7ZMB - chains 2 and X of the 43 polymer chains in the assembly; structure by electron microscopy, 2.75 A resolution.

Chain 2:
Protein: NADH dehydrogenase subunit 2
Source organism: Chaetomium thermophilum var. thermophilum DSM 1495
UniProt: G1DJ98 (G1DJ98_CHATD); numbering as in UniProt (aligned over 1-571)
Sequence (571 residues; numbered 1 to 571; the number before each row is that of its first residue):
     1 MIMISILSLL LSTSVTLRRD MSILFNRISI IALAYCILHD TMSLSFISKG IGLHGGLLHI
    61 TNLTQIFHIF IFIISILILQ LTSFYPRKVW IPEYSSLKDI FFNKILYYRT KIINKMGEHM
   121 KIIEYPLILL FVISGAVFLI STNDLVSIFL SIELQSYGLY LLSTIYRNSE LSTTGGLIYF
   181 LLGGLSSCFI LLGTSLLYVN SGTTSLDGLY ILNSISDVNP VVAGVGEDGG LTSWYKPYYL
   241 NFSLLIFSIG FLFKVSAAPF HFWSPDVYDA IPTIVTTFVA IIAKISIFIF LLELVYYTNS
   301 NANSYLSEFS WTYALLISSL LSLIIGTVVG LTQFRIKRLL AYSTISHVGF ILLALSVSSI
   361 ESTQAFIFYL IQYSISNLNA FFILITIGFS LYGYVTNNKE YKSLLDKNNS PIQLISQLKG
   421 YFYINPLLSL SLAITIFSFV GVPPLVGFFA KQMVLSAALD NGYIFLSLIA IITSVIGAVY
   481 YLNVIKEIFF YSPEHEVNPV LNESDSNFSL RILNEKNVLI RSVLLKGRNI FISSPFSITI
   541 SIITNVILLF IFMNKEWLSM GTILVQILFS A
Disordered / not traced: 220-232
Ligand contacts:
  - 1,2-Distearoyl-sn-glycerophosphoethanolamine (3PE), molecule 1: Pro259, Phe262, Ile317, Leu321, Ile325
  - 1,2-Distearoyl-sn-glycerophosphoethanolamine (3PE), molecule 2: Leu320, Ile324, Ile469
  - 1,2-Distearoyl-sn-glycerophosphoethanolamine (3PE), molecule 3: Phe422, Pro426, Leu427, Leu430
  - Lauryl Maltose Neopentyl Glycol (LMN): Thr41, Met42, Leu44, Ser45, Phe46, Ile47, Asn62, Ile66, Ile69, Phe70, Ile371, Met553, Glu556, Trp557, Ser559, Met560, Ile563, Leu564, Ile567
  - 1,2-diacyl-sn-glycero-3-phosphocholine (PC1), molecule 1: Ala34, Ile37, Leu38, Thr41, Ile76
  - 1,2-diacyl-sn-glycero-3-phosphocholine (PC1), molecule 2: Leu331, Ile472, Val475, Ile476, Val479, Asn483, Lys486, Tyr491
From the paper describing this entry:
  - conformationally variable residues (side-chain flip): Glu153

Chain X:
Protein: NADH-ubiquinone oxidoreductase-like protein
Source organism: Chaetomium thermophilum var. thermophilum DSM 1495
UniProt: G0S0S8 (G0S0S8_CHATD); residues 1-191 here = UniProt positions 1-191
Sequence (191 residues; each row starts with the number of its first residue):
     1 MSNTPTQTYQ FPSKTVKTDY PLIDNDPHFT RVIRYARPSD YAHGLAAAAA GPAALWLMER
    61 ISPSQVGRGG FAKAMRLAGF IGLAGGFLYF YQRSILRFYG MSENAREVEM DMREMTDRVK
   121 AGLPLYGESR LSPAMQGVAA RQSRYSALFF GVMPWFNFVN HNQHGVDTAK YYQQAERELE
   181 AERLAREQAQ Q
Disordered / not traced: 1-2, 190-191

Chain 2 / chain X interface:
Contacting residue pairs (101):
  Met1(2) - Ile81(X)  hydrophobic
  Met1(2) - Gly85(X)
  Met1(2) - Leu88(X)  hydrophobic
  Met1(2) - Phe150(X)  hydrogen bond (backbone-backbone)
  Met1(2) - Gly151(X)  hydrogen bond (backbone-backbone)
  Met1(2) - Val152(X)  hydrogen bond (backbone-backbone)
  Ile2(2) - Gly151(X)  hydrogen bond (backbone-backbone)
  Ile2(2) - Val152(X)
  Met3(2) - Val152(X)  hydrogen bond (backbone-backbone)
  Met3(2) - Met153(X)  hydrophobic
  Ile4(2) - Leu88(X)  hydrophobic
  Ile4(2) - Pro154(X)  hydrophobic
  Ser8(2) - Leu77(X)
  Ser8(2) - Phe80(X)
  Leu9(2) - Leu77(X)  hydrophobic
  Ser12(2) - Lys73(X)  hydrogen bond (backbone-side chain)
  Ser12(2) - Leu77(X)
  Val15(2) - Lys73(X)
  Thr16(2) - Lys73(X)
  Arg18(2) - Val66(X)
  Arg18(2) - Gly67(X)
  Arg18(2) - Gly69(X)
  Arg18(2) - Gly70(X)
  Asp20(2) - Val66(X)
  Asp20(2) - Gly67(X)  hydrogen bond (side chain-backbone)
  Met21(2) - Gly70(X)
  Met21(2) - Lys73(X)
  Ile23(2) - Ser64(X)
  Leu24(2) - Glu59(X)
  Leu24(2) - Ser64(X)
  Leu24(2) - Val66(X)  hydrophobic
  Arg27(2) - Leu55(X)
  Arg27(2) - Met58(X)
  Arg27(2) - Glu59(X)  salt bridge
  Arg27(2) - Ser62(X)  hydrogen bond (side chain-backbone)
  Arg27(2) - Ser64(X)
  Ile28(2) - Leu55(X)  hydrophobic
  Ile28(2) - Ala74(X)
  Ile28(2) - Ile81(X)  hydrophobic
  Ile31(2) - Gly51(X)
  Ile31(2) - Leu55(X)  hydrophobic
  Ile31(2) - Met58(X)  hydrophobic
  Tyr35(2) - Ala47(X)  hydrogen bond (side chain-backbone)
  Tyr35(2) - Ala48(X)
  Tyr35(2) - Ala50(X)
  Tyr35(2) - Gly51(X)  hydrogen bond (side chain-backbone)
  Tyr35(2) - Ile81(X)
  Tyr35(2) - Gly82(X)
  Tyr35(2) - Gly85(X)
  Cys36(2) - Gly151(X)  hydrogen bond (side chain-backbone)
  Leu38(2) - Tyr89(X)  hydrophobic
  His39(2) - Gly85(X)  hydrogen bond (side chain-backbone)
  His39(2) - Leu88(X)
  His39(2) - Tyr89(X)
  His39(2) - Gln92(X)  hydrogen bond (backbone-side chain)
  His39(2) - Gly151(X)
  Asp40(2) - Gly151(X)
  Met42(2) - Tyr89(X)  hydrophobic
  Met42(2) - Gln92(X)
  Met42(2) - Arg93(X)
  Met42(2) - Leu96(X)
  Ser43(2) - Leu148(X)
  Ser45(2) - Leu96(X)
  Ser45(2) - Met101(X)  hydrogen bond (side chain-backbone)
  Phe46(2) - Val16(X)  hydrophobic
  Phe46(2) - Lys17(X)
  Ile47(2) - Lys17(X)  hydrogen bond (backbone-backbone)
  Gly50(2) - Lys14(X)
  Ile51(2) - Val16(X)  hydrophobic
  Ile51(2) - Arg144(X)
  Gly52(2) - Arg144(X)  hydrogen bond (backbone-side chain)
  Leu53(2) - Arg144(X)
  Leu53(2) - Tyr145(X)
  Leu53(2) - Phe149(X)  hydrophobic
  His54(2) - Arg141(X)
  His54(2) - Gln142(X)  hydrogen bond
  His54(2) - Met153(X)
  His54(2) - Trp155(X)
  Gly55(2) - Arg141(X)  hydrogen bond (backbone-backbone)
  Gly55(2) - Gln142(X)
  Leu58(2) - Phe149(X)  hydrophobic
  Leu58(2) - Met153(X)  hydrophobic
  Ile60(2) - Leu148(X)  hydrophobic
  Ile60(2) - Phe149(X)  hydrophobic
  Gln65(2) - Leu148(X)
  Phe84(2) - Met58(X)  hydrophobic
  Phe84(2) - Ser62(X)
  Tyr85(2) - Pro63(X)
  Tyr85(2) - Ser64(X)  hydrogen bond (side chain-backbone)
  Ile100(2) - Ile61(X)  hydrophobic
  Phe101(2) - Leu57(X)  hydrophobic
  Phe101(2) - Arg60(X)  hydrogen bond (backbone-side chain)
  Phe101(2) - Ile61(X)  hydrophobic
  Phe102(2) - Arg60(X)
  Arg109(2) - Gln65(X)  hydrogen bond
  Ile113(2) - Gln65(X)
  Lys115(2) - Gln65(X)
  Val137(2) - Val152(X)  hydrophobic
  Phe138(2) - Phe149(X)  hydrophobic
  Phe138(2) - Val152(X)  hydrophobic
  Ser141(2) - Phe149(X)
Interface residues without a listed pair, chain 2 (53 interface residues in all): Ser5, Phe25, Ala32, Ser48, His68, Lys104
Interface residues without a listed pair, chain X (54 interface residues in all): Thr18, Ala54, Arg68, Phe71, Ala78, Ala84, Gly86, Ser146

Overview:
The interface between chain 2 and chain X involves 53 residues on one side and 54 on the other, with 21
hydrogen bonds and 1 salt bridge. Polar contacts include Arg27(2)-Glu59(X), Ser12(2)-Lys73(X) and
Asp20(2)-Gly67(X). Ligands of chain 2: Lauryl Maltose Neopentyl Glycol, 1,2-diacyl-sn-glycero-3-phosphocholine
and 3 copies of 1,2-Distearoyl-sn-glycerophosphoethanolamine. The paper reports conformational variability at
Glu153(2).
Chain 2 is NADH dehydrogenase subunit 2 and chain X is NADH-ubiquinone oxidoreductase-like protein, both from
Chaetomium thermophilum var. thermophilum DSM 1495; the structure, CryoEM structure of mitochondrial complex I
from Chaetomium thermophilum (state 2), was determined by electron microscopy, deposited together with 7ZM7,
7ZM8, 7ZME, 7ZMG and 7ZMH.
